PDB entry 5AKB | X-ray diffraction, 4.71 A resolution (low resolution: residue-level contacts below are approximate; hydrogen-bond / salt-bridge calls are withheld) | chains B and C of the 4 polymer chains in the assembly

== Chain B ==
Protein: DNA mismatch repair protein muts
From: Escherichia coli K-12
UniProt: P23909 (MUTS_ECOLI); residue numbers follow UniProt; this construct covers 1-800
Chain sequence (800 residues; row label = number of the first residue in the row):
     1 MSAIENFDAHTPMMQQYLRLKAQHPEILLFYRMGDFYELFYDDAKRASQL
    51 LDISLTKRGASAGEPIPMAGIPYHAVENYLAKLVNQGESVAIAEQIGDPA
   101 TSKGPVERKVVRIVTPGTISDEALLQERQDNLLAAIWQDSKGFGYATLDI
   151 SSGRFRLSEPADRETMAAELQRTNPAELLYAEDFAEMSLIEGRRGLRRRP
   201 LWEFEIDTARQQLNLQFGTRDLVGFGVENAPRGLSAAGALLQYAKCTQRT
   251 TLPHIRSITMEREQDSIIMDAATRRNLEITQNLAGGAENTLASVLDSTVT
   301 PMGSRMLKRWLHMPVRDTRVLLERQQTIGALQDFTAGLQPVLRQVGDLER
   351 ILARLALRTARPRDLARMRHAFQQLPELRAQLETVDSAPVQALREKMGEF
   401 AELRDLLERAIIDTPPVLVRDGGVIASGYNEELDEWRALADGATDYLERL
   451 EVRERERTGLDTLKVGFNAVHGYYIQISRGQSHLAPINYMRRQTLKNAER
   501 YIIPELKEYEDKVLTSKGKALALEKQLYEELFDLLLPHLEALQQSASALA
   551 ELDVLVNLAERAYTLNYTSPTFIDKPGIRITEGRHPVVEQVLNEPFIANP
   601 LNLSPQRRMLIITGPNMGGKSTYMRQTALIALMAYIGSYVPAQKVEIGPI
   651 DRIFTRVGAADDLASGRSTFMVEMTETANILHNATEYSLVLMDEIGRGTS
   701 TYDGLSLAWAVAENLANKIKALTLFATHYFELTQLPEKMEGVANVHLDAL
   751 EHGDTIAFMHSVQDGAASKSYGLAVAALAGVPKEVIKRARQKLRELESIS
Not modelled in the structure: 1-127, 660-669
Sequence notes: engineered mutation Ala93 (Cys in P23909), Ser235 (Cys in P23909), Ala239 (Cys in P23909), Cys246 (Asp in P23909), Ser297 (Cys in P23909), Ser569 (Cys in P23909), Val711 (Cys in P23909)
Residues lining bound ligands: AMP-PNP (ANP; phosphoaminophosphonic acid-adenylate ester): Val588, Leu592, Glu594, Phe596, Ile597, Asn599, Pro615, Asn616, Met617, Gly618, Gly619, Lys620, Ser621, Thr622, Arg625, Asp693, His760
Curated features (UniProtKB/Swiss-Prot):
  - binding site (ATP): Gly614 to Ser621
What the authors report for this chain:
  - mutagenesis - P595A/I597A/M759D: decreased catalytic activity on ATP

== Chain C ==
Protein: DNA mismatch repair protein mutl
From: Escherichia coli K-12
Notes: fragment: n-terminal domain
UniProt: P23367 (MUTL_ECOLI); residue numbers follow UniProt; this construct covers 1-349
Chain sequence (369 residues; row label = number of the first residue in the row; numbers below 1 keep their minus sign (Met-19 is residue -19)):
   -19 MGSSHHHHHHSSGLVPRGSHMPIQVLPPQLANQIAAGEVVERPASVVKEL
    31 VENSLDAGATRIDIDIERGGAKLIRIRDNGSGIKKDELALALARHATSKI
    81 ASLDDLEAIISLGFRGEALASISSVSRLTLTSRTAEQQEAWQAYAEGRDM
   131 CVTVKPAAHPVGTTLEVLDLFYNTPARRKFLRTEKTEFNHIDEIIRRIAL
   181 ARFDVTINLSHNGKIVRQYRAVPEGGQKERRLGAILGTAFLEQALAIEWQ
   231 HGDLTLRGWVADPNHTTPALAEIQYFYVNGRMMRDRLINHAIRQAYEDKL
   281 GADQQPAFVLYLEIDPHQVDVNVHPAKHEVRFHQSRLVHDFIYQGVLSVL
   331 QQQLETPLPLDDEPQPAPR
Not modelled in the structure: -19 to 19, 74-79, 126-131, 300-314, 332-349
Sequence notes: expression tag (-19 to 0); engineered mutation Ser61 (Cys in P23367), Cys131 (Asn in P23367), Leu216 (Cys in P23367), Phe256 (Cys in P23367), Tyr276 (Cys in P23367)
What the authors report for this chain:
  - mutagenesis - R266E: decreased binding to DNA
  - mutagenesis - R162E/R266E/R316E: abolished binding to DNA
  - conformationally variable residues (loop rearrangement): Leu150 to Glu164

== How chain B and chain C interact ==
Residue-residue contacts (11; chain B residue first):
  Trp202(B) - Arg107(C)
  Trp202(B) - Tyr152(C)
  Trp202(B) - Arg158(C)
  Glu205(B) - Lys52(C)
  Asp207(B) - Arg48(C)
  Thr208(B) - Lys52(C)
  Thr208(B) - Arg107(C)
  Thr208(B) - Leu148(C)
  Gln212(B) - Arg107(C)
  Leu215(B) - Tyr124(C)
  Gln242(B) - Arg107(C)
Other interface residues (no listed pair), chain B (8 interface residues in all): Gln211
From the paper, about this interface:
  - interface residues, chain B: Gln211(B)
  - hot spots on chain B (mutagenesis) - P595A/I597A/M759D: decreased growth with DNA mismatch repair protein mutl (chain C)
  - interface residues, chain C: Lys52(C)
  - hot spots on chain C (mutagenesis) - K52C: decreased binding to MutS sliding clamp
  - hot spots on chain C (mutagenesis) - R55D/R57D, A138E: decreased growth with DNA mismatch repair protein muts (chain B)

== Summary ==
8 residues of chain B face 7 of chain C across their interface. Chain B binds AMP-PNP. UniProt lists 8
ATP-binding residues on chain B. The paper reports that R55D/R57D and A138E of chain C reduce growth with DNA
mismatch repair protein muts (chain B); interface residues Gln211(B) and Lys52(C); 6 substitutions were tested
in all.
Chain B is DNA mismatch repair protein muts and chain C is DNA mismatch repair protein mutl, both from
Escherichia coli K-12; the structure, MutS in complex with the N-terminal domain of MutL - crystal form 1, was
determined by X-ray diffraction, deposited together with 5AKC and 5AKD.
